Entry 4X6U (X-ray diffraction, 2.20 A resolution); this record covers chain A.

Chain A:
Name: Lipase
Organism: Geobacillus stearothermophilus
Notes: EC 3.1.1.3
Reference sequence: Q93A71 (Q93A71_GEOSE); residues 4-389 here correspond to UniProt positions 33-418 (UniProt number = residue number + 29)
Amino-acid sequence (392 residues; numbered 4 to 395; the number before each row is that of its first residue):
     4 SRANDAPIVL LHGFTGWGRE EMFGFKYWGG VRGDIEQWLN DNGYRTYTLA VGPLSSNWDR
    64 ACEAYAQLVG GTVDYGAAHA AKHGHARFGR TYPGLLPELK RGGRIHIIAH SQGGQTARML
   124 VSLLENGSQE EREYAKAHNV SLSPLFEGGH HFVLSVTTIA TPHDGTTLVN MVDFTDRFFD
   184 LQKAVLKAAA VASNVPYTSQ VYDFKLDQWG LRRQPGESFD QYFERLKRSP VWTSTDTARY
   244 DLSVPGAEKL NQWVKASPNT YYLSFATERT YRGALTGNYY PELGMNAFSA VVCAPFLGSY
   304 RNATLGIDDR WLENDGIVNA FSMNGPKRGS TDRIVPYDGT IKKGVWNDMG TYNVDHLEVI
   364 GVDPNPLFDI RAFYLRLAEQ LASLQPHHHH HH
Construct notes: conflict Ala323 (Thr352 in Q93A71); expression tag (390-395)
Bound ions: Zn2+: Asp62, His82, His88, Asp239; Ca2+: Gly287, Glu361, Asp366, Pro367
From the paper describing this entry:
  - catalytic residues: Ser114, Asp318, His359
  - Ca2+ coordination: Gly287, Glu361, Asp366, Pro367
  - Zn2+ coordination: Asp62, His82, His88, Asp239
  - mutagenesis - H86Y/A269T/R374W (87-fold), R374W (2.3-fold): increased stability
  - mutagenesis - H86Y/A269T/R374W, R374W: unchanged catalytic activity on pNP
  - mutagenesis - H86Y/A269T: increased stability in response to thermal-induced unfolding
  - mutagenesis - R374W: unchanged stability in response to unfolding temperature
  - mutagenesis - A269T: increased stability in response to methanol

In short:
Asp62, His82, His88 and Asp239 coordinate Zn2+. Gly287, Glu361, Asp366 and Pro367 form the Ca2+ site. From the
paper: catalytic residues Ser114, Asp318 and His359; H86Y/A269T/R374W and R374W increase stability; 4
substitutions were tested in all.
Chain A is Lipase (Geobacillus stearothermophilus); the structure, Crystal Structure of lipase from
Geobacillus stearothermophilus T6, was determined by X-ray diffraction (same publication as 4X71, 4X7B and
4X85).
